PDB entry 6WUK | X-ray diffraction, 1.60 A resolution | chain A

# Chain A
Molecule: Decapping and exoribonuclease protein
From: Mus musculus
Notes: EC 3.1.13.-, 3.6.1.-
Reference sequence: O70348 (DXO_MOUSE); residue numbers follow UniProt; this construct covers 1-397
Chain sequence (417 residues; numbered -19 to 397; the number before each row is that of its first residue; numbers below 1 keep their minus sign (Met-19 is residue -19)):
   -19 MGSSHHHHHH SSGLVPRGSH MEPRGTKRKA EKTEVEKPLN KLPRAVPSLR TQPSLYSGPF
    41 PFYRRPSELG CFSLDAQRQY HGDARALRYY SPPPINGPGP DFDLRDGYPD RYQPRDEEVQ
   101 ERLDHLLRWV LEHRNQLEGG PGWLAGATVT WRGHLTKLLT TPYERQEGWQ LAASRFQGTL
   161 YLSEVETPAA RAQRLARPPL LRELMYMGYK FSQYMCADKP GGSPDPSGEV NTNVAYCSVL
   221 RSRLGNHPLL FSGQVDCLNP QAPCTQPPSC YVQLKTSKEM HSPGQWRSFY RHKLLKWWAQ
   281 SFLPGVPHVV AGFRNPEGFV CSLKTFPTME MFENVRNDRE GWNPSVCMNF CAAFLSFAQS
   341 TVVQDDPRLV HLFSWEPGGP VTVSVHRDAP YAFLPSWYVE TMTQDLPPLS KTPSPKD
Not modelled in the structure: -19 to 26, 385-397
Construct notes: initiating methionine (-19); expression tag (-18 to 0); engineered mutation Ser192 (Glu in O70348), Gln234 (Glu in O70348), Gln253 (Glu in O70348)
Residues lining bound ligands: coenzyme A (COA): Arg58, Arg95, Glu97, Trp131, Arg132, Gly133, Glu164, Val165, Glu166, Met185, Tyr189, Thr212, Cys217, Ser232, Gly233, Gln234, Gln253, Leu254, Lys255, Gln280
UniProt features mapped onto this chain:
  - binding site (substrate): Arg58, Glu101, Trp131 to Gly133, Cys217, Lys255, Gln280
  - binding site (adenosine 3',5'-bisphosphate): Met185, Asp236, Gln280
  - binding site (Mg(2+)): Asp236, Leu254
  - modified residue: Thr392 (Phosphothreonine), Ser394 (Phosphoserine)
  - mutagenesis: Asp236 (D236A: Abolishes the decapping activity on both incomplete m7G cap and NAD-cap RNAs)
From the paper describing this entry:
  - binding site for coenzyme A: Arg95, Trp131, Glu164, Glu166, Tyr189
  - conformationally variable residues (side-chain flip): Arg95, Tyr189

# Summary
Bound to chain A: coenzyme A. From UniProt: 8 substrate-binding residues, 3 adenosine
3',5'-bisphosphate-binding residues, Mg2+-binding residues Asp236 and Leu254 and one mutagenesis site. The
paper reports a binding site for coenzyme A at Arg95, Trp131 and Glu164 among others; conformational
variability at Arg95 and Tyr189.
Chain A is Decapping and exoribonuclease protein (Mus musculus); the structure, Crystal structure of mouse DXO
in complex with CoA, was determined by X-ray diffraction (same publication as 6WUF, 6WUG and 6WUI).
